2J3T - chains A and D of the 4 polymer chains in the assembly; structure by X-ray diffraction, 2.40 A resolution.

Chain A:
Molecule: Trafficking protein particle complex subunit 3
Organism: Mus musculus
UniProtKB: O55013 (TPPC3_MOUSE); residue numbers follow UniProt; this construct covers 1-180
Sequence (182 residues; each row starts with the number of its first residue; numbers below 1 keep their minus sign (Gly-1 is residue -1)):
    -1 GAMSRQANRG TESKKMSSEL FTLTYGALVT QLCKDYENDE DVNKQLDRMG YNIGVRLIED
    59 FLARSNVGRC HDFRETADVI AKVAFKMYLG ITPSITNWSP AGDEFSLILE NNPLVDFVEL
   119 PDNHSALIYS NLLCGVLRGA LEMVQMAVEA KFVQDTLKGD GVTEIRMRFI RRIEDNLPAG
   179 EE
Unresolved in the structure: -1 to 14, 120-121, 176-180
Glycans and other covalent adducts: palmitic acid (PLM) linked to Cys68
Curated features (UniProtKB/Swiss-Prot):
  - lipidation: Cys68 (S-palmitoyl cysteine)

Chain D:
Molecule: Trafficking protein particle complex subunit 4
Organism: Homo sapiens
UniProtKB: Q9Y296 (TPPC4_HUMAN); residue numbers follow UniProt; this construct covers 1-219
Sequence (219 residues; numbered 1 to 219; the number before each row is that of its first residue):
     1 MAIFSVYVVN KAGGLIYQLD SYAPRAEAEK TFSYPLDLLL KLHDERVLVA FGQRDGIRVG
    61 HAVLAINGMD VNGRYTADGK EVLEYLGNPA NYPVSIRFGR PRLTSNEKLM LASMFHSLFA
   121 IGSQLSPEQG SSGIEMLETD TFKLHCYQTL TGIKFVVLAD PRQAGIDSLL RKIYEIYSDF
   181 ALKNPFYSLE MPIRCELFDQ NLKLALEVAE KAGTFGPGS
Unresolved in the structure: 1, 23-26, 217-219

Interface between chain A and chain D:
Pairs across the interface (15):
  His69(A) - Phe51(D)
  His69(A) - Gly52(D)  hydrogen bond (backbone-backbone)
  His69(A) - Gln53(D)
  His69(A) - Val59(D)
  Asp70(A) - Phe51(D)
  Asp70(A) - Gly52(D)
  Asp70(A) - Gln53(D)  hydrogen bond (side chain-backbone)
  Phe71(A) - Phe51(D)
  Pro98(A) - Asp37(D)
  Ala99(A) - Pro35(D)  hydrophobic
  Ala99(A) - Leu36(D)
  Ala99(A) - Asp37(D)
  Phe167(A) - Leu39(D)  hydrophobic
  Phe167(A) - Phe51(D)  hydrophobic
  Arg170(A) - Ala50(D)
Also at the interface, not in a pair above, chain A (9 interface residues in all): Glu73, Met144

Overview:
The chain A/chain D interface involves 9 residues from each chain; the contacts include 2 hydrogen bonds.
Polar contacts include Asp70(A)-Gln53(D) and His69(A)-Gly52(D). Palmitic acid is covalently linked to
Cys68(A).
Chain A is Trafficking protein particle complex subunit 3 (Mus musculus) and chain D is Trafficking protein
particle complex subunit 4 (Homo sapiens); the structure, The crystal structure of the bet3-trs33-bet5-trs23
complex, was determined by X-ray diffraction together with 2J3R from the same study.
